8VCX - chains A and C of the 5 polymer chains in the assembly; structure by X-ray diffraction, 2.59 A resolution.

== Chain A ==
Protein: MHC class II HLA-DQ-alpha chain
From: Homo sapiens
Reference sequence: Q30069 (Q30069_HUMAN); the construct lacks a stretch of the UniProt sequence, so the offset changes along the chain: -1 to 9 = UniProt 1-11; 10-182 = UniProt 13-185
Sequence (185 residues; numbered -1 to 182 plus 1 insertion-coded residue; the number before each row is that of its first residue; numbers below 1 keep their minus sign (Glu-1 is residue -1)):
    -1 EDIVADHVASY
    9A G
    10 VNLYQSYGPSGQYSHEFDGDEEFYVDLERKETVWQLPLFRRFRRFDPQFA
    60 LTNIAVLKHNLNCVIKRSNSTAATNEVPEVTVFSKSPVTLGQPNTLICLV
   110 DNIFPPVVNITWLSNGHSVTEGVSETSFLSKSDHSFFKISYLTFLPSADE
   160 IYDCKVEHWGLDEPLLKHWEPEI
Disordered / not traced: -1 to 0, 181-182
Sequence notes: engineered mutation Cys72 (Ile75 in Q30069)
Disulfide bonds: Cys107-Cys163
Covalent attachments: N-acetylglucosamine (NAG) linked to Asn78, Asn118

== Chain C ==
Protein: Proinsulin C-peptide (InsC8-22)
From: Homo sapiens
Reference sequence: P01308 (INS_HUMAN); residues -2 to 12 here correspond to UniProt positions 64-78 (UniProt number = residue number + 66)
Sequence (15 residues; numbered -2 to 12; the number before each row is that of its first residue; numbers below 1 keep their minus sign (Gly-2 is residue -2)):
    -2 GQVELGGGPGAESCQ
Sequence notes: engineered mutation Glu9 (Gly75 in P01308), Cys11 (Leu77 in P01308)

== Chain A / chain C interface ==
Pairs across the interface (32; chain A residue first):
  Tyr9(A) - Gly3(C)
  Tyr9(A) - Gly4(C)  hydrogen bond (backbone-backbone)
  Tyr22(A) - Gly3(C)
  His24(A) - Leu2(C)
  His24(A) - Gly3(C)
  Trp43(A) - Glu1(C)
  Phe51(A) - Gly-2(C)
  Arg52(A) - Glu1(C)  salt bridge
  Arg53(A) - Gly-2(C)
  Arg53(A) - Gln-1(C)
  Arg53(A) - Val0(C)
  Arg53(A) - Glu1(C)  hydrogen bond (backbone-backbone)
  Phe54(A) - Val0(C)  hydrophobic
  Phe54(A) - Glu1(C)
  Asp55(A) - Val0(C)
  Phe58(A) - Leu2(C)  hydrophobic
  Phe58(A) - Gly3(C)
  Phe58(A) - Gly4(C)
  Asn62(A) - Gly4(C)  hydrogen bond (side chain-backbone)
  Asn62(A) - Pro6(C)
  Val65(A) - Pro6(C)
  Val65(A) - Gly7(C)
  Val65(A) - Ala8(C)  hydrophobic
  Leu66(A) - Pro6(C)  hydrophobic
  His68(A) - Glu9(C)  hydrogen bond (side chain-backbone)
  Asn69(A) - Gly7(C)  hydrogen bond (side chain-backbone)
  Asn69(A) - Ala8(C)
  Asn69(A) - Glu9(C)  hydrogen bond (side chain-backbone)
  Cys72(A) - Glu9(C)
  Cys72(A) - Cys11(C)  disulfide
  Val73(A) - Glu9(C)
  Arg76(A) - Glu9(C)  salt bridge
Other interface residues (no listed pair), chain C (13 interface residues in all): Gly5
Disulfides between the chains: Cys72(A)-Cys11(C)

== Overview ==
Chain A and chain C form an interface of 18 and 13 residues respectively, with 1 disulfide bond, 6 hydrogen
bonds and 2 salt bridges. Polar contacts include Arg52(A)-Glu1(C), Arg76(A)-Glu9(C) and Asn62(A)-Gly4(C).
N-acetylglucosamine is covalently linked to Asn78(A) and Asn118(A).
Chain A is MHC class II HLA-DQ-alpha chain and chain C is Proinsulin C-peptide (InsC8-22), both from Homo
sapiens; the structure, Human TCR A2.13 in complex with DQ8-InsCpep, was determined by X-ray diffraction,
deposited together with 8VCY, 8VD0, 8VD2, 8VDD and 8VDU.
